PDB entry 6ISI | X-ray diffraction, 3.20 A resolution | chains A and C of the 3 polymer chains in the assembly

[Chain A]
Name: DNA polymerase
Organism: Thermococcus sp. 9oN-7
Notes: EC 2.7.7.7
UniProt: Q56366 (DPOL_THES9); residue numbers follow UniProt; this construct covers 1-775
Sequence (783 residues; numbered 1 to 783; the number before each row is that of its first residue):
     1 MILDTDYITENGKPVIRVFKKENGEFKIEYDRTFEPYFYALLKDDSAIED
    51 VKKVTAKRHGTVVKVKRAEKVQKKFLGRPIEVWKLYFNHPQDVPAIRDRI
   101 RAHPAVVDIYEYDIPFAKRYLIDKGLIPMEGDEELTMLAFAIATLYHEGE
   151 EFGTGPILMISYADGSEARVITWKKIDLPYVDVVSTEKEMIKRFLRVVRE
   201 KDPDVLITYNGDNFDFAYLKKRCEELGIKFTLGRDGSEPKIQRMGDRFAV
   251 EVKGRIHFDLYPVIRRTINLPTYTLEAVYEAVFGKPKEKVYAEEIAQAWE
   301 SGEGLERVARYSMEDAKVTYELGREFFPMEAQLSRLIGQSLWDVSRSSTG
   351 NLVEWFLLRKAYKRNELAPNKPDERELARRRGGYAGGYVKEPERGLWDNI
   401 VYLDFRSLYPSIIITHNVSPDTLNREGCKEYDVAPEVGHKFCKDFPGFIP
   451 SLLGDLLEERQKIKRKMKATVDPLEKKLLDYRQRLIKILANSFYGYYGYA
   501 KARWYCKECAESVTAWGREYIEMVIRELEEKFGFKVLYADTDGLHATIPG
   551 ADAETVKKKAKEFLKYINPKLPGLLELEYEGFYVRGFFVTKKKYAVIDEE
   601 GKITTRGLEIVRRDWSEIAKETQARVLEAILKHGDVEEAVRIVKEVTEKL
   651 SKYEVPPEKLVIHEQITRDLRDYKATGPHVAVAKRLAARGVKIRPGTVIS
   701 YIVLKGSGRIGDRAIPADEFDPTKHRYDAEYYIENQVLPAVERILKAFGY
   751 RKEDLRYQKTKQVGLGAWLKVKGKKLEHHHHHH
Not modelled in the structure: 758-783
Disulfides: Cys428-Cys442, Cys506-Cys509
Differences from the reference sequence: engineered mutation Ala141 (Asp in Q56366), Ala143 (Glu in Q56366), Leu485 (Ala in Q56366); expression tag (776-783)
Metal / ion sites: Ca2+: Glu578 (together with pyrophosphate)
Small-molecule neighbours:
  - B0U (3-[2-[2-(2-azanylethoxy)ethoxy]ethoxy]propanoic acid): Asp404, Phe405, Arg406, Ser407, Leu408, Tyr409, Lys487, Asn491, Thr541, Asp542, Glu578, Glu580
  - pyrophosphate (PPV): Arg460, Gln461, Lys464, Gln483, Lys487
What the authors report for this chain:
  - binding site for pyrophosphate: Arg460, Lys464, Lys487
  - mutagenesis - Y409A: decreased catalytic activity (esterase activity)
  - mutagenesis - D542E: increased catalytic activity (esterase activity)
  - catalytic residues: Tyr409, Asp542 (proposed by the authors, not directly observed)
  - mutagenesis - Y409A, D542E: decreased catalytic activity on dATP
  - mutagenesis - Y409A, D542E: decreased catalytic activity on 3'-AL
  - mutagenesis - D542E: increased catalytic activity on 3'-ester bond

[Chain C]
Molecule: 15-nt DNA strand
Sequence (15 nucleotides; each row starts with the number of its first residue; numbers below 1 keep their minus sign (DG-12 is residue -12)):
   -12 GCGGACTGCTTACCC
Not modelled in the structure: -12 to -11

[Interface between chain A and chain C]
Contacting residue pairs (33; chain A residue first):
  Asp540(A) with DC1(C), phosphate contact; DC2(C), sugar contact
  Thr541(A) with DC2(C), phosphate contact
  Asp542(A) with DC2(C), phosphate contact
  Lys592(A) with DC1(C), hydrogen bond to the base
  Tyr594(A) with DC2(C), hydrogen bond to the phosphate
  Thr605(A) with DC1(C), phosphate contact
  Arg606(A) with DC1(C), phosphate contact; DC2(C), salt bridge to the phosphate
  Gly607(A) with DC0(C), phosphate contact; DC1(C), hydrogen bond to the phosphate
  Val611(A) with DC0(C), phosphate contact; DC1(C), phosphate contact
  Arg612(A) with DT-2(C), hydrogen bond to the base; DA-1(C), hydrogen bond to the sugar; DC0(C), hydrogen bond to the sugar
  Arg613(A) with DA-1(C), salt bridge to the phosphate; DC0(C), salt bridge to the phosphate
  Asp614(A) with DA-1(C), sugar contact
  Glu664(A) with DT-2(C), sugar contact; DA-1(C), phosphate contact
  Gln665(A) with DT-2(C), phosphate contact; DA-1(C), hydrogen bond to the phosphate
  Thr667(A) with DT-2(C), hydrogen bond to the phosphate
  Arg668(A) with DT-3(C), salt bridge to the phosphate
  Tyr673(A) with DT-3(C), phosphate contact; DT-2(C), hydrogen bond to the phosphate
  Lys674(A) with DC-4(C), phosphate contact; DT-3(C), hydrogen bond to the phosphate
  Ala675(A) with DC-4(C), phosphate contact; DT-3(C), hydrogen bond to the phosphate
  His679(A) with DT-3(C), phosphate contact; DT-2(C), salt bridge to the phosphate
Other interface residues (no listed pair), chain A (23 interface residues in all): Asn269, His663, Ile666

[In short]
Chain A and chain C form an interface of 23 and 7 residues respectively, with 11 hydrogen bonds and 5 salt
bridges. Among the polar pairs are Lys592(A)-DC1(C), Arg612(A)-DT-2(C) and Arg612(A)-DA-1(C). Chain A binds
pyrophosphate and compound B0U. The paper reports catalytic residues Tyr409(A) and Asp542(A); Y409A and D542E
of chain A reduce catalytic activity on dATP.
Here chain A is DNA polymerase (Thermococcus sp. 9oN-7) and chain C is a 15-nt DNA strand. Entry 6ISI
(Structure of 9N-I DNA polymerase incorporation with 3'-CL in the active site) was determined by X-ray
diffraction together with 6IS7, 6ISF, 6ISG and 6ISH from the same study.
